7YPO - chains C and Q of the 5 polymer chains in the assembly; structure by electron microscopy, 3.50 A resolution.

== Chain C ==
Molecule: Lef3
Source organism: Helicoverpa armigera nucleopolyhedrovirus
UniProtKB: Q91BW6 (Q91BW6_9ABAC); residue numbers follow UniProt; this construct covers 1-379
Chain sequence (413 residues; row label = number of the first residue in the row; numbers below 1 keep their minus sign (Met-33 is residue -33)):
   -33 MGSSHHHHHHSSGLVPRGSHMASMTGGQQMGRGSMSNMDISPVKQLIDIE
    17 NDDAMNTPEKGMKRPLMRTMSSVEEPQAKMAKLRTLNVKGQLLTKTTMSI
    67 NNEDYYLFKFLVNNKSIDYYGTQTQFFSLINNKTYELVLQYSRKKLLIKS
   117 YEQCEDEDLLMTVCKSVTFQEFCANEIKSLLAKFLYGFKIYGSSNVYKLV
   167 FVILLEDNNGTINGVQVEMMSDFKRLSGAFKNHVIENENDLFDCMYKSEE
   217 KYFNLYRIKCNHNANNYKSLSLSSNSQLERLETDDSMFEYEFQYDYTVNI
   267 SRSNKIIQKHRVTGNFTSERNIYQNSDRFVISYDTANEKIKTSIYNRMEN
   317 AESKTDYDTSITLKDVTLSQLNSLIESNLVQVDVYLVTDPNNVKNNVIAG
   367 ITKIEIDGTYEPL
Unresolved in the structure: -33 to 48, 123-126
Sequence notes: initiating methionine (-33); expression tag (-32 to 0)
Reported in the primary citation:
  - mutagenesis - Y311A: unchanged binding to dA60
  - mutagenesis - K271A, Y311A: decreased binding to dA30
  - mutagenesis - S292A, R294A, N361A: unchanged binding to ssDNA
  - mutagenesis - K164A, E184A, R268A: abolished binding to dA30
  - mutagenesis - K164A, E184A, R268A: abolished binding to dA60
  - mutagenesis - K271A: decreased binding to dA60

== Chain Q ==
Molecule: 28-nt DNA strand
Sequence (28 nucleotides; numbered 1 to 28; the number before each row is that of its first residue):
     1 AAAAAAAAAAAAAAAAAAAAAAAAAAAA

== Chain C / chain Q interface ==
Pairs across the interface - 25 pairs, chain C then chain Q:
  Lys164(C) with DA15(Q), salt bridge to the phosphate
  Glu184(C) with DA15(Q), phosphate contact
  Met186(C) with DA14(Q), phosphate contact; DA15(Q), phosphate contact
  Ala230(C) with DA12(Q), base contact
  Tyr233(C) with DA15(Q), sugar contact; DA16(Q), sugar contact
  Arg268(C) with DA15(Q), sugar contact; DA16(Q), salt bridge to the phosphate
  Ser269(C) with DA16(Q), hydrogen bond to the phosphate
  Lys271(C) with DA16(Q), salt bridge to the phosphate; DA17(Q), salt bridge to the phosphate
  Tyr289(C) with DA19(Q), phosphate contact; DA20(Q), phosphate contact
  Gln290(C) with DA20(Q), hydrogen bond to the phosphate
  Ser292(C) with DA19(Q), hydrogen bond to the phosphate
  Arg294(C) with DA18(Q), phosphate contact; DA19(Q), phosphate contact
  Tyr311(C) with DA17(Q), base contact; DA18(Q), hydrogen bond to the phosphate; DA19(Q), phosphate contact
  Arg313(C) with DA16(Q), hydrogen bond to the base; DA17(Q), hydrogen bond to the base
  Asn361(C) with DA17(Q), hydrogen bond to the phosphate
  Val363(C) with DA17(Q), base contact
Also at the interface, not in a pair above, chain C (18 interface residues in all): Ser267, Val353
Also at the interface, not in a pair above, chain Q (9 interface residues in all): DA13

== Summary ==
The interface between chain C and chain Q involves 18 residues on one side and 9 on the other, with 7 hydrogen
bonds and 4 salt bridges. Polar pairs include Arg313(C)-DA16(Q), Arg313(C)-DA17(Q) and Ser269(C)-DA16(Q). From
the paper: K164A, E184A and R268A of chain C abolish binding to dA30; K164A, E184A and R268A of chain C
abolish binding to dA60; 8 substitutions were tested in all.
Here chain C is Lef3 (Helicoverpa armigera nucleopolyhedrovirus) and chain Q is a 28-nt DNA strand. Entry 7YPO
(Cryo-EM structure of baculovirus LEF-3 in complex with ssDNA) was determined by electron microscopy,
deposited together with 7YNY and 7YPQ.
